7BSI - chains T and U of the 47 polymer chains in the assembly; structure by electron microscopy, 4.10 A resolution (low resolution: residue-level contacts below are approximate; hydrogen-bond / salt-bridge calls are withheld).

# Chain T (and U)
Name: Major capsid protein
Organism: Epstein-Barr virus (strain B95-8)
Notes: chain U of this document is another copy of the same molecule, construct and numbering; everything in this record applies to it too
Reference sequence: P03226 (MCP_EBVB9); residues 1-1381 here = UniProt positions 1-1381
Amino-acid sequence (1381 residues; row label = number of the first residue in the row):
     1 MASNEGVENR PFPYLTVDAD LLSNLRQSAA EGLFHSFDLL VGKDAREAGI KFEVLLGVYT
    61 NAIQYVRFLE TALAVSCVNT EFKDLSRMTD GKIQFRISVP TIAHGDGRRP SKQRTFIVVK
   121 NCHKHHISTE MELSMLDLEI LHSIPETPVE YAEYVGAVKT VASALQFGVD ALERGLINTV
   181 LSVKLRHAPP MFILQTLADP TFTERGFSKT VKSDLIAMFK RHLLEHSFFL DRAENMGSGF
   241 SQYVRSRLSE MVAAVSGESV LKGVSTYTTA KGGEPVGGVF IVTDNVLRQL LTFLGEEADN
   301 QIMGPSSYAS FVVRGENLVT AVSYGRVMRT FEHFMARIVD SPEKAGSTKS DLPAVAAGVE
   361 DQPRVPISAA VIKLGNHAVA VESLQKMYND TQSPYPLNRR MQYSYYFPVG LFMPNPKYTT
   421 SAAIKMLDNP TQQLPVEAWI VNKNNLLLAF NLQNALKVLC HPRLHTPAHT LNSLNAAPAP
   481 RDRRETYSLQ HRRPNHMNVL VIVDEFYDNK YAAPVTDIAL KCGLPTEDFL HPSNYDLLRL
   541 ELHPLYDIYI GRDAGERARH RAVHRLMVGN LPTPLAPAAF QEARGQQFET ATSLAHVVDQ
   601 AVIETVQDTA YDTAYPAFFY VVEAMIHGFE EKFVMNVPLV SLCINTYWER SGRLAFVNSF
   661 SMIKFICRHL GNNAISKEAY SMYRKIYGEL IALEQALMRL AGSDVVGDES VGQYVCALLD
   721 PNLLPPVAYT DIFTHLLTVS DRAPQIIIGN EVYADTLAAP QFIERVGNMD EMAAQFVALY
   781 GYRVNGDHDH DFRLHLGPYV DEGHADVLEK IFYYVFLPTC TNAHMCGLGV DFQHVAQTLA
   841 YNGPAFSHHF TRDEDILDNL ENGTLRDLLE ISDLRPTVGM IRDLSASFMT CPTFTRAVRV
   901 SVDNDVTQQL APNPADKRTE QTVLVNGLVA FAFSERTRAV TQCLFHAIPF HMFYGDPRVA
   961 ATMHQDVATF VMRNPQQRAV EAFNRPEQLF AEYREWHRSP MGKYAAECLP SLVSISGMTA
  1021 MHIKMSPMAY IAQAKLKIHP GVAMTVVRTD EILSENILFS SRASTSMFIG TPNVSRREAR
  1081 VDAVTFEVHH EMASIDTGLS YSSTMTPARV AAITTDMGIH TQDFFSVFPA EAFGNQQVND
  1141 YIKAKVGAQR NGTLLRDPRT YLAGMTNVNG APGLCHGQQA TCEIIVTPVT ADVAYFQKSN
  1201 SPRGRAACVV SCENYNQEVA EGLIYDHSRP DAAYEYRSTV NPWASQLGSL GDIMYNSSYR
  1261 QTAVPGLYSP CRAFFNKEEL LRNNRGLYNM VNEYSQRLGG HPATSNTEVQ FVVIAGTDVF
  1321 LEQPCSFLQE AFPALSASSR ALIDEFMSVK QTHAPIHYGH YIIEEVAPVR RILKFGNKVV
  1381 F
Disordered / not traced: 1-50, 1166-1173 (chain U: 1-3, 1150-1173)

# Chain T / chain U interface
Inter-chain disulfides: Cys-1175(T)/Cys-1208(U)
Contacting residue pairs (221):
  Lys-51(T) / Ser-86(U)
  Lys-51(T) / Arg-87(U)
  Lys-51(T) / Thr-89(U)
  Phe-52(T) / Asp-84(U)
  Phe-52(T) / Arg-87(U)
  Phe-52(T) / Met-88(U)
  Phe-52(T) / Thr-89(U)
  Phe-52(T) / Ala-321(U)
  Phe-52(T) / Gly-325(U)
  Phe-52(T) / Val-327(U)
  Glu-53(T) / Thr-89(U)
  Glu-53(T) / Asp-90(U)
  Glu-53(T) / Lys-92(U)
  Glu-53(T) / Gly-325(U)
  Glu-53(T) / Arg-326(U)
  Glu-53(T) / Val-327(U)
  Val-54(T) / Met-88(U)
  Val-54(T) / Asp-90(U)
  Val-54(T) / Gly-91(U)
  Val-54(T) / Lys-92(U)
  Val-54(T) / Phe-311(U)
  Val-54(T) / Val-327(U)
  Leu-55(T) / Lys-92(U)
  Leu-55(T) / Arg-326(U)
  Leu-55(T) / Val-327(U)
  Leu-55(T) / Met-328(U)
  Leu-55(T) / Arg-329(U)
  Leu-56(T) / Lys-92(U)
  Leu-56(T) / Arg-329(U)
  Leu-56(T) / Phe-1068(U)
  Leu-56(T) / Ile-1095(U)
  Gly-57(T) / Lys-92(U)
  Gly-57(T) / Ile-93(U)
  Gly-57(T) / Gln-94(U)
  Val-58(T) / Gln-94(U)
  Val-58(T) / Phe-334(U)
  Tyr-59(T) / Ile-93(U)
  Tyr-59(T) / Gln-94(U)
  Tyr-59(T) / Phe-95(U)
  Tyr-59(T) / Arg-96(U)
  Tyr-59(T) / Val-260(U)
  Tyr-59(T) / Val-355(U)
  Thr-60(T) / Arg-96(U)
  Asn-61(T) / Arg-96(U)
  Asn-61(T) / Ile-97(U)
  Asn-61(T) / Ser-98(U)
  Ala-62(T) / Thr-348(U)
  Ile-63(T) / Ser-98(U)
  Ile-63(T) / Pro-100(U)
  His-126(T) / Gly-105(U)
  Ile-127(T) / Gly-105(U)
  Ser-128(T) / Ala-103(U)
  Ser-128(T) / His-104(U)
  Thr-129(T) / Ala-103(U)
  Thr-129(T) / Ser-111(U)
  Glu-130(T) / Pro-110(U)
  Glu-130(T) / Lys-112(U)
  Glu-132(T) / Lys-112(U)
  Glu-132(T) / Gln-113(U)
  Ala-164(T) / Gln-113(U)
  Phe-167(T) / Pro-100(U)
  Phe-167(T) / Thr-101(U)
  Phe-167(T) / Lys-112(U)
  Phe-167(T) / Gln-113(U)
  Ala-171(T) / Thr-101(U)
  Ala-171(T) / Ala-103(U)
  Leu-172(T) / Ala-103(U)
  Arg-174(T) / Ile-102(U)
  Gly-175(T) / Ile-102(U)
  Gly-175(T) / Ala-103(U)
  Asn-178(T) / Ile-102(U)
  Asn-178(T) / His-104(U)
  Asn-285(T) / Asp-199(U)
  Asn-285(T) / Thr-201(U)
  Arg-288(T) / Glu-250(U)
  Arg-288(T) / Ala-253(U)
  Gln-385(T) / Pro-200(U)
  Tyr-388(T) / Ile-102(U)
  Asn-389(T) / Pro-200(U)
  Asn-389(T) / Glu-204(U)
  Asp-390(T) / Pro-100(U)
  Thr-391(T) / Pro-100(U)
  Thr-391(T) / Ile-102(U)
  Thr-391(T) / Arg-114(U)
  Gln-392(T) / Val-99(U)
  Gln-392(T) / Glu-204(U)
  Ser-393(T) / Glu-204(U)
  Pro-394(T) / Glu-204(U)
  Pro-394(T) / Arg-205(U)
  Asn-398(T) / Thr-201(U)
  Ala-423(T) / Thr-419(U)
  Ala-423(T) / Thr-420(U)
  Ala-423(T) / Ser-421(U)
  Ala-423(T) / Ala-422(U)
  Ile-424(T) / Thr-419(U)
  Lys-425(T) / Tyr-418(U)
  Lys-425(T) / Thr-419(U)
  Lys-425(T) / Tyr-1358(U)
  Met-426(T) / Lys-417(U)
  Leu-427(T) / Lys-417(U)
  Leu-427(T) / Pro-430(U)
  Leu-427(T) / Tyr-1358(U)
  Lys-443(T) / Ala-217(U)
  Asn-444(T) / Ala-217(U)
  Asn-445(T) / Lys-1198(U)
  Leu-446(T) / Lys-1198(U)
  Leu-446(T) / Ala-1233(U)
  Leu-446(T) / Tyr-1234(U)
  Leu-448(T) / Ala-1233(U)
  Leu-448(T) / Tyr-1234(U)
  Ala-449(T) / Tyr-1236(U)
  Gln-453(T) / Asp-528(U)
  Gln-453(T) / His-531(U)
  Gln-453(T) / Ser-533(U)
  Ser-593(T) / Glu-1007(U)
  Cys-667(T) / Thr-613(U)
  Arg-668(T) / Glu-935(U)
  Arg-668(T) / Arg-936(U)
  His-669(T) / Arg-936(U)
  Gly-671(T) / Arg-650(U)
  Asn-672(T) / Arg-650(U)
  Asn-672(T) / Glu-870(U)
  Asn-672(T) / Ile-871(U)
  Asn-672(T) / Ser-872(U)
  Asn-672(T) / Asp-873(U)
  Asn-673(T) / Arg-650(U)
  Asn-673(T) / Asp-873(U)
  Lys-677(T) / Arg-650(U)
  Tyr-680(T) / Ala-614(U)
  Ser-681(T) / Arg-653(U)
  Arg-684(T) / Asp-608(U)
  Arg-684(T) / Tyr-611(U)
  Arg-684(T) / Asp-612(U)
  Arg-684(T) / Arg-653(U)
  Lys-685(T) / Arg-653(U)
  Ile-691(T) / Arg-958(U)
  Glu-694(T) / Arg-958(U)
  Glu-694(T) / Arg-978(U)
  Gln-695(T) / Arg-958(U)
  Gln-695(T) / Arg-978(U)
  Met-698(T) / Pro-975(U)
  Met-698(T) / Arg-978(U)
  Gly-702(T) / Gln-976(U)
  Ser-703(T) / Leu-520(U)
  Ser-703(T) / Gln-976(U)
  Asp-704(T) / Leu-520(U)
  Val-705(T) / Gln-976(U)
  Asp-708(T) / Tyr-511(U)
  Glu-709(T) / Arg-973(U)
  Ser-710(T) / Pro-975(U)
  Ser-710(T) / Gln-976(U)
  His-735(T) / Met-972(U)
  Tyr-799(T) / Met-972(U)
  Asp-801(T) / Met-972(U)
  Glu-802(T) / Glu-935(U)
  Gly-803(T) / Ala-968(U)
  Gly-803(T) / Met-972(U)
  Gly-803(T) / Arg-978(U)
  His-804(T) / Arg-958(U)
  His-804(T) / Arg-978(U)
  Ala-805(T) / Arg-978(U)
  Lys-1035(T) / Gly-523(U)
  Lys-1035(T) / Leu-524(U)
  Lys-1035(T) / Pro-525(U)
  Lys-1035(T) / Asp-528(U)
  Lys-1037(T) / Glu-527(U)
  Leu-1053(T) / Thr-201(U)
  Ala-1111(T) / Phe-202(U)
  Ala-1112(T) / Phe-202(U)
  Ala-1112(T) / Asp-214(U)
  Ile-1119(T) / Glu-1235(U)
  Ile-1119(T) / Tyr-1236(U)
  His-1120(T) / Glu-1235(U)
  Lys-1145(T) / Ser-533(U)
  Arg-1150(T) / Arg-1229(U)
  Arg-1159(T) / Arg-205(U)
  Leu-1174(T) / Lys-209(U)
  Leu-1174(T) / Cys-1212(U)
  Leu-1174(T) / Arg-1229(U)
  Cys-1175(T) / Lys-209(U)
  Cys-1175(T) / Ser-213(U)
  Cys-1175(T) / Cys-1208(U)  disulfide
  Cys-1175(T) / Ser-1211(U)
  Cys-1175(T) / Cys-1212(U)
  Cys-1175(T) / Leu-1223(U)
  His-1176(T) / Lys-209(U)
  His-1176(T) / Ser-213(U)
  His-1176(T) / Ala-1232(U)
  Gly-1177(T) / Thr-210(U)
  Gly-1177(T) / Ser-213(U)
  Gln-1178(T) / Thr-210(U)
  Gln-1179(T) / Glu-1235(U)
  Asn-1306(T) / Arg-205(U)
  Asn-1306(T) / Thr-210(U)
  Asn-1306(T) / Val-211(U)
  Thr-1307(T) / Thr-210(U)
  Glu-1308(T) / Thr-210(U)
  Thr-1317(T) / Asp-106(U)
  Thr-1317(T) / Arg-108(U)
  Asp-1318(T) / Arg-108(U)
  Asp-1318(T) / Arg-205(U)
  Phe-1320(T) / Arg-205(U)
  Arg-1340(T) / Tyr-418(U)
  Ala-1341(T) / Tyr-418(U)
  Asp-1344(T) / Tyr-418(U)
  Asp-1344(T) / Pro-1355(U)
  Asp-1344(T) / Ile-1356(U)
  Met-1347(T) / Gln-1351(U)
  Ser-1348(T) / Gln-1351(U)
  Ser-1348(T) / Thr-1352(U)
  Val-1349(T) / Thr-1352(U)
  Lys-1374(T) / Lys-1198(U)
  Phe-1375(T) / Lys-1198(U)
  Gly-1376(T) / Lys-1198(U)
  Gly-1376(T) / Glu-1364(U)
  Gly-1376(T) / Val-1366(U)
  Asn-1377(T) / Glu-1364(U)
  Asn-1377(T) / Glu-1365(U)
  Lys-1378(T) / Gln-1351(U)
  Lys-1378(T) / His-1353(U)
  Lys-1378(T) / Glu-1364(U)
Other interface residues (no listed pair), chain T (126 interface residues in all): Met-131, Tyr-151, Val-155, Ser-163, Asp-170, Asn-442, Leu-447, Asn-451, Lys-664, Arg-699, Glu-1055, Thr-1114, Ala-1144, Ser-1305
Other interface residues (no listed pair), chain U (135 interface residues in all): Phe-82, Gly-107, Ser-208, Met-218, Arg-221, Leu-261, Val-313, Pro-342, Glu-343, Pro-414, Thr-431, Val-515, Ala-519, Thr-609, His-824, Val-971, Ala-979, Ala-982, Lys-1003, Ala-1006, Ala-1194, Arg-1370, Phe-1381

# In short
Chain T and chain U form an interface of 126 and 135 residues respectively, with 1 disulfide bond.
Chain T and chain U are both Major capsid protein (Epstein-Barr virus (strain B95-8)); the structure,
Epstein-Barr virus, one asymmetric unit structure of the icosahedral tegumented capsid, was determined by
electron microscopy (same publication as 7BQT, 7BQX, 7BR7 and 7BR8).
